5Y5Y - chains B and D of the 13 polymer chains in the assembly; structure by electron microscopy, 4.70 A resolution (low resolution: residue-level contacts below are approximate; hydrogen-bond / salt-bridge calls are withheld).

Chain B:
Molecule: V-type ATP synthase alpha chain
Organism: Thermus thermophilus HB8
Notes: EC 3.6.3.14
UniProt: Q56403 (VATA_THET8); residue numbers follow UniProt; this construct covers 1-578
Chain sequence (578 residues; each row starts with the number of its first residue):
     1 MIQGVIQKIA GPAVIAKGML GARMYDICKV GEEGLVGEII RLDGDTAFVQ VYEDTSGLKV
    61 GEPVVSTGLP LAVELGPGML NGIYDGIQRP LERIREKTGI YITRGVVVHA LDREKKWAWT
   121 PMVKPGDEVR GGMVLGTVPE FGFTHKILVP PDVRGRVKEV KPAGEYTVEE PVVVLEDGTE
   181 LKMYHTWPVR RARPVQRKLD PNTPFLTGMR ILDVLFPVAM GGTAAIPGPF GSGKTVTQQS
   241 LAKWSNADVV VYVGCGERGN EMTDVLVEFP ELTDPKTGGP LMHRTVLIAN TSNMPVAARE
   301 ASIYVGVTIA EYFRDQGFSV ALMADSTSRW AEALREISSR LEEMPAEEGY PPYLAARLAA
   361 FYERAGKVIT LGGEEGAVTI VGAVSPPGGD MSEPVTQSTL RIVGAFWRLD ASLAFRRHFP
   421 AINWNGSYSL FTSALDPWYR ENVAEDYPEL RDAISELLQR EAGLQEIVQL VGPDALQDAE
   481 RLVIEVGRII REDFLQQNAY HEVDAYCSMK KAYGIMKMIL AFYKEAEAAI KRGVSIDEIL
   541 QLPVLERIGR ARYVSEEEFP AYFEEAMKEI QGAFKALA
Disordered / not traced: 578

Chain D:
Molecule: V-type ATP synthase beta chain
Organism: Thermus thermophilus HB8
UniProt: Q56404 (VATB_THET8); residue numbers follow UniProt; this construct covers 1-478
Chain sequence (478 residues; row label = number of the first residue in the row):
     1 MDLLKKEYTG ITYISGPLLF VENAKDLAYG AIVDIKDGTG RVRGGQVIEV SEEYAVIQVF
    61 EETTGLDLAT TSVSLVEDVA RLGVSKEMLG RRFNGIGKPI DGLPPITPEK RLPITGLPLN
   121 PVARRKPEQF IQTGISTIDV MNTLVRGQKL PIFSGSGLPA NEIAAQIARQ ATVRPDLSGE
   181 GEKEEPFAVV FAAMGITQRE LSYFIQEFER TGALSRSVLF LNKADDPTIE RILTPRMALT
   241 VAEYLAFEHD YHVLVILTDM TNYCEALREI GAAREEIPGR RGYPGYMYTD LATIYERAGV
   301 VEGKKGSVTQ IPILSMPDDD RTHPIPDLTG YITEGQIQLS RELHRKGIYP PIDPLPSLSR
   361 LMNNGVGKGK TREDHKQVSD QLYSAYANGV DIRKLVAIIG EDALTENDRR YLQFADAFER
   421 FFINQGQQNR SIEESLQIAW ALLSMLPQGE LKRISKDHIG KYYGQKLEEI WGAPQALD
Disordered / not traced: 1-4, 464-478

How chain B and chain D interact:
Residue-residue contacts (67; chain B residue first):
  Gln-7(B) / Ser-51(D)
  Gln-7(B) / Glu-52(D)
  Lys-8(B) / Val-50(D)
  Lys-8(B) / Ser-51(D)
  Ile-9(B) / Glu-49(D)
  Ile-9(B) / Val-50(D)
  Lys-17(B) / Glu-52(D)
  Asp-54(B) / Thr-115(D)
  Ser-56(B) / Val-79(D)
  Gly-57(B) / Ala-28(D)
  Gly-57(B) / Tyr-29(D)
  Gly-57(B) / Val-79(D)
  Leu-58(B) / Ala-28(D)
  Leu-58(B) / Tyr-29(D)
  Lys-59(B) / Asp-26(D)
  Lys-59(B) / Leu-27(D)
  Lys-59(B) / Ala-28(D)
  Lys-59(B) / Asp-78(D)
  Ile-83(B) / Val-122(D)
  Leu-91(B) / Asn-120(D)
  Leu-91(B) / Val-122(D)
  Ile-100(B) / Leu-119(D)
  Tyr-101(B) / Leu-117(D)
  Tyr-101(B) / Pro-118(D)
  Tyr-101(B) / Leu-119(D)
  Tyr-101(B) / Glu-243(D)
  Ile-102(B) / Leu-117(D)
  Ile-102(B) / Pro-118(D)
  Ile-102(B) / Leu-119(D)
  Ile-102(B) / Asn-120(D)
  Phe-230(B) / Arg-360(D)
  Gly-231(B) / Arg-360(D)
  Arg-258(B) / Tyr-331(D)
  Arg-258(B) / Ile-332(D)
  Arg-258(B) / Glu-334(D)
  Arg-258(B) / Arg-360(D)
  Gly-259(B) / Arg-124(D)
  Gly-259(B) / Glu-334(D)
  Asn-260(B) / Arg-124(D)
  Asn-260(B) / Gln-148(D)
  Asn-260(B) / Lys-149(D)
  Asn-260(B) / Glu-334(D)
  Glu-261(B) / Leu-361(D)
  Thr-263(B) / Pro-121(D)
  Asp-264(B) / Lys-126(D)
  Leu-266(B) / Pro-121(D)
  Val-267(B) / Lys-126(D)
  Thr-291(B) / Pro-121(D)
  Ser-292(B) / Glu-296(D)
  Asn-293(B) / Pro-118(D)
  Asn-293(B) / Thr-293(D)
  Asn-293(B) / Glu-296(D)
  Val-296(B) / Thr-289(D)
  Arg-299(B) / Tyr-288(D)
  Arg-329(B) / Tyr-288(D)
  Arg-329(B) / Tyr-331(D)
  Arg-335(B) / Arg-280(D)
  Glu-336(B) / Gly-285(D)
  Glu-336(B) / Tyr-286(D)
  Ser-339(B) / Gly-285(D)
  Ser-339(B) / Tyr-286(D)
  Glu-342(B) / Ile-277(D)
  Glu-348(B) / Arg-280(D)
  Pro-387(B) / Tyr-331(D)
  Gly-388(B) / Tyr-331(D)
  Phe-415(B) / Arg-453(D)
  Arg-417(B) / Arg-453(D)
Other interface residues (no listed pair), chain B (47 interface residues in all): Gly-11, Thr-55, Val-60, Glu-92, Arg-95, Thr-103, Glu-332, Pro-386
Other interface residues (no listed pair), chain D (45 interface residues in all): Lys-25, Gly-30, Gly-116, Phe-247, Met-287, Ala-292, Glu-302, Arg-321, Thr-333

Overview:
47 residues of chain B face 45 of chain D across their interface.
Here chain B is V-type ATP synthase alpha chain and chain D is V-type ATP synthase beta chain, both from
Thermus thermophilus HB8. Entry 5Y5Y (V/A-type ATPase/synthase from Thermus thermophilus, peripheral domain,
rotational state 1) was determined by electron microscopy together with 5Y5X, 5Y5Z and 5Y60 from the same
study.
